PDB entry 1SKB | X-ray diffraction, 1.58 A resolution | chain A

== Chain A ==
Name: 3-phytase A
Organism: Aspergillus fumigatus
Notes: EC 3.1.3.8
UniProt: O00092 (PHYA_ASPFU); residues 5-443 here correspond to UniProt positions 27-465 (UniProt number = residue number + 22)
Sequence (439 residues; row label = number of the first residue in the row; note: 1 number in that range is skipped by the numbering (no residue carries it; nothing is unmodelled there)):
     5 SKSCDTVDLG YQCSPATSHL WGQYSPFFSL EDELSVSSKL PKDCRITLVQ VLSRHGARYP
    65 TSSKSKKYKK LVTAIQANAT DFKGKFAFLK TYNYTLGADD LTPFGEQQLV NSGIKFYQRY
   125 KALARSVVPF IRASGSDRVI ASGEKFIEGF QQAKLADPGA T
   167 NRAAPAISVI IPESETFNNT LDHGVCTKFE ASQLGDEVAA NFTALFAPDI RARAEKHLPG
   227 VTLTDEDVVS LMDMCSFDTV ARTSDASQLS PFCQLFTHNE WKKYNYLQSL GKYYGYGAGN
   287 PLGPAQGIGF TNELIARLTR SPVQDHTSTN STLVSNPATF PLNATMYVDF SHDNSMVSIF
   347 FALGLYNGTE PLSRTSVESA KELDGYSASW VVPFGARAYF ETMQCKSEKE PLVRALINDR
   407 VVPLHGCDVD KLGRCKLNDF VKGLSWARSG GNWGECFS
Disordered / not traced: 5-7, 444
Cystine bridges: C8-C17, C48-C391, C192-C442, C241-C259, C413-C421
Glycans and other covalent adducts: N-acetylglucosamine (NAG) linked to N82, N184, N207, N316, N329, N353
Curated features (UniProtKB/Swiss-Prot):
  - active site: H59 (Nucleophile)
  - binding site (1D-myo-inositol hexakisphosphate): Q27, Y28, R58, H59, R62, T65, R142
  - glycosylation: N82 (N-linked (GlcNAc...) asparagine)

== In short ==
N-acetylglucosamine is covalently linked to N82, N184, N207, N316, N329 and N353. Curated annotation (UniProt)
lists active-site residue H59 and 7 residues binding 1D-myo-inositol hexakisphosphate.
Chain A is 3-phytase A (Aspergillus fumigatus); the structure, Crystallographic snapshots of Aspergillus
fumigatus phytase revealing its enzymatic dynamics, was determined by X-ray diffraction (same publication as
1SK8, 1SK9 and 1SKA).
